Entry 3A9C (X-ray diffraction, 2.60 A resolution); this record covers chains A and D of the 6 polymer chains in the assembly.

== Chain A (and D) ==
Name: Translation initiation factor eIF-2B, delta subunit
From: Thermococcus kodakarensis
Notes: EC 5.3.1.-; chain D of this document is another copy of the same molecule, construct and numbering; everything in this record applies to it too
UniProtKB: Q5JFM9 (Q5JFM9_PYRKO); aligned to UniProt positions 1-322 over residues 1-322 (the alignment contains insertions or deletions, so no single offset holds)
Amino-acid sequence (339 residues; row label = number of the first residue in the row; numbers below 1 keep their minus sign (Met-15 is residue -15)):
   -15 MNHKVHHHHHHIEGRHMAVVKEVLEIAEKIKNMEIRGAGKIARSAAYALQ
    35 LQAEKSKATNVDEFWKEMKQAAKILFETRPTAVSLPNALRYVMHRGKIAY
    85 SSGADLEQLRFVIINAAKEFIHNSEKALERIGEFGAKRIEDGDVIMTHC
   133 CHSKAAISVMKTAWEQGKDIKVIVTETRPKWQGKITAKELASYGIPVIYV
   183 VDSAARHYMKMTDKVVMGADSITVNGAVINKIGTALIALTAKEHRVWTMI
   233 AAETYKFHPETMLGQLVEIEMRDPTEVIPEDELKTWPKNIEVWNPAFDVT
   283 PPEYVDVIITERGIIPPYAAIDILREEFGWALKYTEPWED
Unresolved in the structure: -15 to 2 (chain D: -15 to 0)
Modified / non-standard residues: Cys133 (3-sulfinoalanine; CSD)
Sequence notes: expression tag (-15 to 0); microheterogeneity Cys133 (Cys in Q5JFM9)
Residues lining bound ligands: ribulose-1,5-diphosphate (RUB): Cys133, Cys133, His134, Ser135, Lys136, Ala137, Gln164, Gly200, Ala201, Asp202, Asn212, Lys213, Lys238, Arg254, Phe279
UniProt features mapped onto this chain:
  - active site: Cys133 (Proton acceptor), Asp202 (Proton donor)
  - binding site (substrate): Arg20 to Gly23, Arg63, Ser135 to Ala137, Asn212, Lys213, Lys238
  - site: Arg227 (Plays a key role in hexamerization)
What the authors report for this chain:
  - catalytic residues: Cys133, Asp202 (proposed by the authors, not directly observed)
  - binding site for ribulose-1,5-diphosphate: His132, Lys136, Gly200, Asn212, Arg254
  - conformationally variable residues (side-chain flip): Lys136, Arg254
  - contacts within the chain: Cys133-His134, Cys133-Thr159 (hydrogen bond)
  - mutagenesis - R227E: decreased catalytic activity
  - mutagenesis - D202N: abolished catalytic activity
  - mutagenesis - D202N: abolished binding to alpha-R15P (proposed by the authors, not directly observed)

== Interface between chain A and chain D ==
Contacting residue pairs - 6 pairs, chain A then chain D:
  Arg188(A) - Arg227(D)
  Glu225(A) - Arg227(D)  salt bridge
  His226(A) - Arg227(D)
  Arg227(A) - Arg188(D)
  Arg227(A) - Glu225(D)  salt bridge
  Arg227(A) - His226(D)

== Overview ==
The chain A/chain D interface involves 4 residues from each chain; the contacts include 2 salt bridges. Its
one salt-bridged contact is Glu225(A)-Arg227(D). Chain A binds ribulose-1,5-diphosphate. From the paper:
catalytic residues Cys133(A) and Asp202(A); R227E of chain A reduces catalytic activity.
Both chains are Translation initiation factor eIF-2B, delta subunit (Thermococcus kodakarensis). Entry 3A9C
(Crystal structure of ribose-1,5-bisphosphate isomerase from Thermococcus kodakaraensis KOD1 in complex with
ribulose-1,5-bisphosphate) was determined by X-ray diffraction, deposited together with 3VM6 and 3A11.
